8VFV - chains F and C of the 14 polymer chains in the assembly; structure by electron microscopy, 3.30 A resolution.

== Chain F ==
Name: Transmembrane protein gp41
Source organism: Human immunodeficiency virus 1
Reference sequence: Q2N0S6 (Q2N0S6_9HIV1); residues 512-664 here correspond to UniProt positions 509-661 (UniProt number = residue number - 3)
Amino-acid sequence (153 residues; row label = number of the first residue in the row):
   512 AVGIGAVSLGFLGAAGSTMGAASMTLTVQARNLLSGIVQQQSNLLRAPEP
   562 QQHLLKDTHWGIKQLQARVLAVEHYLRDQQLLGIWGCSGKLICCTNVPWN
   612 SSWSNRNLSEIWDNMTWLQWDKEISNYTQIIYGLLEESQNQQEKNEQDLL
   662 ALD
Disordered / not traced: 512-518, 547-571
Cystine bridges: Cys598-Cys604
Glycans and other covalent adducts: N-acetylglucosamine (NAG) linked to Asn611, Asn637
Construct notes: conflict Ser519 (Phe516 in Q2N0S6), Pro559 (Ile556 in Q2N0S6), Pro561 (Ala558 in Q2N0S6), Asp568 (Leu565 in Q2N0S6), His570 (Val567 in Q2N0S6), His585 (Arg582 in Q2N0S6), Cys605 (Thr602 in Q2N0S6)
Residues lining bound ligands: N-acetylglucosamine (NAG; 2-acetamido-2-deoxy-beta-D-glucopyranose): Leu520, Gly524, Gly527, Ser528

== Chain C ==
Name: RM20A3 Fab heavy chain
Source organism: Macaca mulatta
Notes: antibody fragment or engineered binder
Amino-acid sequence (125 residues; each row starts with the number of its first residue; a row labelled like 82A-82C holds insertion residues (82A, then the next letters in order)):
     1 EVQLVETGGGLVQPGGSLKLSCRASGYTFSSFAMSWVRQAPGKGLEWVSL
    51 IN
   52A D
    53 RGGLTFYVDSVKGRFTISRDNSKNTLSLQM
82A-82C HSL
    83 RDGDTAVYYCATGGMSSA
100A-100H LQSSKYYF
   101 DFWGQGALVTVSS
Disordered / not traced: 112-113
Cystine bridges: Cys22-Cys92

== Interface between chain F and chain C ==
Residue-residue contacts (19; chain F residue first):
  Lys655(F) with Arg53(C); Leu100A(C)
  Asn656(F) with Arg53(C), hydrogen bond; Leu56(C)
  Gln658(F) with Ala100(C); Leu100A(C)
  Asp659(F) with Asn52(C), hydrogen bond; Arg53(C), salt bridge; Leu56(C); Ser99(C); Ala100(C)
  Leu660(F) with Leu56(C), hydrophobic; Phe58(C), hydrophobic
  Ala662(F) with Ala100(C), hydrophobic; Tyr100F(C), hydrogen bond (backbone-side chain)
  Leu663(F) with Phe58(C), hydrophobic; Met97(C), hydrophobic; Tyr100F(C)
  Asp664(F) with Tyr100F(C), hydrogen bond (backbone-side chain)
Also at the interface, not in a pair above, chain C (10 interface residues in all): Gly55

== In short ==
8 residues of chain F and 10 residues of chain C are in contact, with 4 hydrogen bonds and 1 salt bridge.
Polar contacts include Asp659(F)-Arg53(C), Asn656(F)-Arg53(C) and Asp659(F)-Asn52(C). Ligands of chain F:
N-acetylglucosamine. Covalently linked N-acetylglucosamine: at Asn611(F) and Asn637(F).
Chain F is Transmembrane protein gp41 (Human immunodeficiency virus 1) and chain C is RM20A3 Fab heavy chain
(Macaca mulatta); the structure, HIV Env BG505_MD39_B16 SOSIP boosting trimer in complex with B16_d77.5 mouse
Fab and RM20A3 Fab, was determined by electron microscopy, deposited together with 8F92, 8F9G and 8F9M.
